1EYX - chains K and L of the 6 polymer chains in the assembly; structure by X-ray diffraction, 2.25 A resolution.

[Chain K]
Name: R-phycoerythrin
Organism: Gracilaria chilensis
Notes: fragment: alpha chain
UniProt: Q7SIG0 (Q7SIG0_GRACH); numbering as in UniProt (aligned over 1-164)
Chain sequence (164 residues; each row starts with the number of its first residue):
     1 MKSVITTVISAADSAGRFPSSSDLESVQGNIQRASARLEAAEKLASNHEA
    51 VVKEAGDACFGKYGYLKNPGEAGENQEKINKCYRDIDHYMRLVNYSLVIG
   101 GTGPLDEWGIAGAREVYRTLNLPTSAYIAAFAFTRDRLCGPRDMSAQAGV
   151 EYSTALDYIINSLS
UniProt features mapped onto this chain:
  - binding site ((2R,3E)-phycoerythrobilin): Asn47, Lys81, Cys82, Arg84, His88, Arg137, Cys139, Arg142
Covalent attachments: phycocyanobilin (CYC) linked to Cys82, Cys139
Residues lining bound ligands:
  - phycocyanobilin (CYC), molecule 1: Arg33, Gln147, Glu151
  - phycocyanobilin (CYC), molecule 2: Lys43, Leu44, Asn47, Ala50, Val51, Glu54, Arg137, Leu138, Arg142, Asp143, Met144, Tyr152
  - phycocyanobilin (CYC), molecule 3: Cys59, Phe60, Leu66, Ala72, Gly73, Lys78, Lys81, Arg84, Asp85, His88, Tyr89, Arg91, Leu92, Trp108, Gly109, Val116, Tyr117, Leu120, Leu122, Pro123, Ala126, Tyr127

[Chain L]
Name: R-phycoerythrin
Organism: Gracilaria chilensis
Notes: fragment: beta chain
UniProt: Q7SIF9 (Q7SIF9_GRACH); residues 1-177 here = UniProt positions 1-177
Chain sequence (177 residues; row label = number of the first residue in the row):
     1 MLDAFSRVISNADAKAAYVGGSDLQALRTFISDGNKRLDAVNYIVSNSSC
    51 IVSDAISGMICENPGLITPGGNCYTNRRMAACLRDGEIILRYISYALLAG
   101 DSSVLEDRCLNGLKETYIALGVPTNSTVRAVSIMKAAVGAFISNTASQRK
   151 GEVIEGDCSALAAEIASYCDRISAAVS
Modified / non-standard residues: Asn72 (n-methyl asparagine; MEN)
UniProt features mapped onto this chain:
  - binding site ((2R,3E)-phycoerythrobilin): Asn35, Asp39, Asn72, Arg77, Arg78, Cys82, Arg84, Asp85, Ile154, Cys158
  - binding site (phycourobilin): Cys50, Asp54, Cys61, Ser147, Gln148
  - modified residue: Asn72 (N4-methylasparagine)
Covalent attachments: phycourobilin (PUB) linked to Cys50, Cys61; phycocyanobilin (CYC) linked to Cys82, Cys158
Residues lining bound ligands:
  - phycocyanobilin (CYC), molecule 1: Ser32, Asp33, Asn35, Lys36, Leu38, Asp39, Ala40, Tyr43, Ile142, Ser143, Asn144, Val153, Ile154, Glu155, Gly156, Leu161
  - phycocyanobilin (CYC), molecule 2: Ile56, Met59, Leu66, Asn72, Cys73, Arg77, Arg78, Ala81, Arg84, Asp85, Gly86, Ile88, Ile89, Tyr92, Arg108, Cys109, Leu113, Thr116, Tyr117, Leu120, Val122, Pro123, Ser126, Thr127
  - phycourobilin (PUB): Ile51, Asp54, Ser57, Gly58, Glu62, Arg129, Ser132, Ile133, Ala136, Ala137, Ala140, Phe141, Thr145, Ala146, Ser147, Gln148, Arg149

[How chain K and chain L interact]
Contacting residue pairs (63):
  Met1(K) with Met1(L), hydrogen bond (backbone-backbone); Ser6(L)
  Ser3(K) with Asp3(L), hydrogen bond
  Ile5(K) with Asp3(L); Leu98(L); Ala99(L), hydrophobic
  Thr6(K) with Met1(L); Asp3(L)
  Ile9(K) with Met1(L), hydrophobic; Tyr95(L); Leu98(L), hydrophobic; Ala99(L), hydrophobic
  Ser10(K) with Arg108(L), hydrogen bond
  Ala12(K) with Tyr95(L), hydrogen bond (backbone-side chain)
  Asp13(K) with Arg91(L), salt bridge; Tyr92(L), hydrogen bond; Tyr95(L), hydrogen bond (backbone-side chain); Arg108(L), salt bridge
  Gly16(K) with Arg91(L)
  Arg17(K) with Arg91(L); Tyr95(L), hydrogen bond (backbone-side chain)
  Phe18(K) with Val45(L), hydrophobic; Ser48(L); Glu87(L); Leu90(L); Arg91(L)
  Pro19(K) with Val41(L), hydrophobic; Val45(L), hydrophobic; Ser94(L); Tyr95(L)
  Leu24(K) with Leu38(L); Asn42(L); Leu98(L), hydrophobic
  Gln28(K) with Asn35(L), hydrogen bond
  Ile31(K) with Ile31(L); Asn35(L)
  Ala34(K) with Ile31(L), hydrophobic
  Leu38(K) with Leu24(L)
  Glu42(K) with Leu24(L); Arg28(L), salt bridge
  Ala45(K) with Tyr18(L), hydrophobic; Val19(L)
  His48(K) with Tyr18(L)
  Asp87(K) with Tyr18(L), hydrogen bond (backbone-side chain)
  Met90(K) with Tyr18(L)
  Arg91(K) with Asp13(L), salt bridge; Ala16(L); Ala17(L); Tyr18(L), hydrogen bond (backbone-side chain)
  Asn94(K) with Tyr18(L); Val19(L), hydrogen bond (side chain-backbone)
  Tyr95(K) with Ile9(L), hydrophobic; Ala12(L), hydrogen bond (side chain-backbone); Asp13(L), hydrogen bond (side chain-backbone); Ala17(L), hydrogen bond (side chain-backbone)
  Val98(K) with Phe5(L); Ile9(L), hydrophobic; Leu27(L), hydrophobic
  Ile99(K) with Phe5(L), hydrophobic; Ser6(L); Ile9(L), hydrophobic
  Trp108(K) with Ile9(L), hydrophobic; Asp13(L)
Also at the interface, not in a pair above, chain K (34 interface residues in all): Val8, Val27, Asn30, Ala41, Leu44, Pro104
Also at the interface, not in a pair above, chain L (36 interface residues in all): Leu2, Ser10, Gly20, Gly21, Gly34, Val104

[Overview]
34 residues of chain K face 36 of chain L across their interface, with 14 hydrogen bonds and 4 salt bridges.
Polar contacts include Asp13(K)-Arg91(L), Asp13(K)-Arg108(L) and Glu42(K)-Arg28(L). Chain K binds
phycocyanobilin. Phycocyanobilin is covalently linked to Cys82(K) and Cys139(K). Covalently linked
phycourobilin: at Cys61(L).
Chain K is R-phycoerythrin and chain L is R-phycoerythrin, both from Gracilaria chilensis; the structure,
Crystal structure of R-phycoerythrin at 2.2 angstroms, was determined by X-ray diffraction.
